PDB entry 9G25 | electron microscopy, 2.89 A resolution | chains 3 and L of the 14 polymer chains in the assembly

== Chain 3 ==
Molecule: Rdn18-1
Source organism: Saccharomyces cerevisiae
Sequence (1800 nucleotides; numbered 1 to 1800; the number before each row is that of its first residue):
     1 UAUCUGGUUG AUCCUGCCAG UAGUCAUAUG CUUGUCUCAA AGAUUAAGCC AUGCAUGUCU
    61 AAGUAUAAGC AAUUUAUACA GUGAAACUGC GAAUGGCUCA UUAAAUCAGU UAUCGUUUAU
   121 UUGAUAGUUC CUUUACUACA UGGUAUAACU GUGGUAAUUC UAGAGCUAAU ACAUGCUUAA
   181 AAUCUCGACC CUUUGGAAGA GAUGUAUUUA UUAGAUAAAA AAUCAAUGUC UUCGGACUCU
   241 UUGAUGAUUC AUAAUAACUU UUCGAAUCGC AUGGCCUUGU GCUGGCGAUG GUUCAUUCAA
   301 AUUUCUGCCC UAUCAACUUU CGAUGGUAGG AUAGUGGCCU ACCAUGGUUU CAACGGGUAA
   361 CGGGGAAUAA GGGUUCGAUU CCGGAGAGGG AGCCUGAGAA ACGGCUACCA CAUCCAAGGA
   421 AGGCAGCAGG CGCGCAAAUU ACCCAAUCCU AAUUCAGGGA GGUAGUGACA AUAAAUAACG
   481 AUACAGGGCC CAUUCGGGUC UUGUAAUUGG AAUGAGUACA AUGUAAAUAC CUUAACGAGG
   541 AACAAUUGGA GGGCAAGUCU GGUGCCAGCA GCCGCGGUAA UUCCAGCUCC AAUAGCGUAU
   601 AUUAAAGUUG UUGCAGUUAA AAAGCUCGUA GUUGAACUUU GGGCCCGGUU GGCCGGUCCG
   661 AUUUUUUCGU GUACUGGAUU UCCAACGGGG CCUUUCCUUC UGGCUAACCU UGAGUCCUUG
   721 UGGCUCUUGG CGAACCAGGA CUUUUACUUU GAAAAAAUUA GAGUGUUCAA AGCAGGCGUA
   781 UUGCUCGAAU AUAUUAGCAU GGAAUAAUAG AAUAGGACGU UUGGUUCUAU UUUGUUGGUU
   841 UCUAGGACCA UCGUAAUGAU UAAUAGGGAC GGUCGGGGGC AUCAGUAUUC AAUUGUCAGA
   901 GGUGAAAUUC UUGGAUUUAU UGAAGACUAA CUACUGCGAA AGCAUUUGCC AAGGACGUUU
   961 UCAUUAAUCA AGAACGAAAG UUAGGGGAUC GAAGAUGAUC AGAUACCGUC GUAGUCUUAA
  1021 CCAUAAACUA UGCCGACUAG GGAUCGGGUG GUGUUUUUUU AAUGACCCAC UCGGCACCUU
  1081 ACGAGAAAUC AAAGUCUUUG GGUUCUGGGG GGAGUAUGGU CGCAAGGCUG AAACUUAAAG
  1141 GAAUUGACGG AAGGGCACCA CCAGGAGUGG AGCCUGCGGC UUAAUUUGAC UCAACACGGG
  1201 GAAACUCACC AGGUCCAGAC ACAAUAAGGA UUGACAGAUU GAGAGCUCUU UCUUGAUUUU
  1261 GUGGGUGGUG GUGCAUGGCC GUUCUUAGUU GGUGGAGUGA UUUGUCUGCU UAAUUGCGAU
  1321 AACGAACGAG ACCUUAACCU ACUAAAUAGU GGUGCUAGCA UUUGCUGGUU AUCCACUUCU
  1381 UAGAGGGACU AUCGGUUUCA AGCCGAUGGA AGUUUGAGGC AAUAACAGGU CUGUGAUGCC
  1441 CUUAGACGUU CUGGGCCGCA CGCGCGCUAC ACUGACGGAG CCAGCGAGUC UAACCUUGGC
  1501 CGAGAGGUCU UGGUAAUCUU GUGAAACUCC GUCGUGCUGG GGAUAGAGCA UUGUAAUUAU
  1561 UGCUCUUCAA CGAGGAAUUC CUAGUAAGCG CAAGUCAUCA GCUUGCGUUG AUUACGUCCC
  1621 UGCCCUUUGU ACACACCGCC CGUCGCUAGU ACCGAUUGAA UGGCUUAGUG AGGCCUCAGG
  1681 AUCUGCUUAG AGAAGGGGGC AACUCCAUCU CAGAGCGGAG AAUUUGGACA AACUUGGUCA
  1741 UUUAGAGGAA CUAAAAGUCG UAACAAGGUU UCCGUAGGUG AACCUGCGGA AGGAUCAUUA
Not modelled in the structure: 1-623, 636-796, 819-823, 845-863, 979-1800

== Chain L ==
Name: 40S ribosomal protein S14-A
Source organism: Saccharomyces cerevisiae
UniProtKB: P06367 (RS14A_YEAST); numbering as in UniProt (aligned over 1-137)
Sequence (137 residues; numbered 1 to 137; the number before each row is that of its first residue):
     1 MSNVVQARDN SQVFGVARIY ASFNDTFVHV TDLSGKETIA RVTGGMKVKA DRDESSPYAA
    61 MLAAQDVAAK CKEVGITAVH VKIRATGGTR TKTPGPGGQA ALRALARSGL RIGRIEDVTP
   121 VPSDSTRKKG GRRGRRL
Not modelled in the structure: 1-10, 127-137
Swiss-Prot annotation at these positions:
  - modified residue: Ser-2 (N-acetylserine)

== Interface between chain 3 and chain L ==
Pairs across the interface (55; chain 3 residue first):
  G885(3) with Ser-123(L), hydrogen bond to the base
  U886(3) with Val-121(L), hydrogen bond to the sugar; Pro-122(L), sugar contact; Ser-123(L), hydrogen bond to the base
  A887(3) with Pro-120(L), phosphate contact; Val-121(L), sugar contact; Pro-122(L), sugar contact
  U888(3) with Pro-120(L), phosphate contact
  U894(3) with Lys-36(L), hydrogen bond to the sugar
  G895(3) with His-29(L), base contact; Lys-36(L), sugar contact; Glu-37(L), hydrogen bond to the sugar; Thr-38(L), hydrogen bond to the sugar
  U896(3) with Thr-38(L), sugar contact; Arg-41(L), hydrogen bond to the base
  C897(3) with Arg-41(L), hydrogen bond to the base
  A898(3) with Met-46(L), sugar contact
  G899(3) with Thr-43(L), hydrogen bond to the phosphate; Gly-45(L), sugar contact; Met-46(L), phosphate contact
  A900(3) with Asp-25(L), phosphate contact; Phe-27(L), sugar contact; Thr-43(L), hydrogen bond to the phosphate; Gly-45(L), hydrogen bond to the phosphate; Glu-54(L), phosphate contact
  G901(3) with Asp-25(L), phosphate contact
  G902(3) with Asn-24(L), phosphate contact; Asp-51(L), base contact; Glu-54(L), base contact; Arg-90(L), salt bridge to the phosphate
  U903(3) with Asn-24(L), hydrogen bond to the phosphate; Asp-51(L), base contact
  A905(3) with Arg-52(L), hydrogen bond to the sugar
  A906(3) with Ala-50(L), phosphate contact; Asp-51(L), hydrogen bond to the phosphate; Arg-52(L), hydrogen bond to the phosphate
  U916(3) with Phe-27(L), sugar contact; Arg-41(L), base contact
  U917(3) with Phe-27(L), sugar contact; His-29(L), hydrogen bond to the sugar; Arg-41(L), hydrogen bond to the base; Arg-84(L), phosphate contact
  U918(3) with Arg-18(L), hydrogen bond to the phosphate; His-29(L), hydrogen bond to the sugar; Gly-35(L), hydrogen bond to the sugar; Arg-84(L), salt bridge to the phosphate
  A919(3) with Arg-18(L), salt bridge to the phosphate; Ser-34(L), sugar contact; Gly-35(L), sugar contact
  A926(3) with Thr-126(L), sugar contact
  C927(3) with Ser-123(L), hydrogen bond to the base; Ser-125(L), sugar contact
  U928(3) with Ser-123(L), sugar contact
  A929(3) with Pro-122(L), sugar contact; Ser-123(L), sugar contact
Interface residues without a listed pair, chain 3 (26 interface residues in all): A907, A915
Interface residues without a listed pair, chain L (32 interface residues in all): Tyr-20, Ser-22, Thr-31, Gly-44, Gly-88, Asp-124

== Summary ==
26 residues of chain 3 and 32 residues of chain L are in contact; the contacts include 21 hydrogen bonds and 3
salt bridges. Among the polar pairs are G885(3)/Ser-123(L), U886(3)/Ser-123(L) and U896(3)/Arg-41(L).
Here chain 3 is Rdn18-1 and chain L is 40S ribosomal protein S14-A, both from Saccharomyces cerevisiae. Entry
9G25 (snR30 snoRNP - State 1 - Utp23-Krr1-deltaC3) was determined by electron microscopy together with 9G28
from the same study.
